PDB entry 6ALG | electron microscopy, 3.70 A resolution | chains R and I of the 9 polymer chains in the assembly

== Chain R ==
Molecule: 20-nt RNA strand
Sequence (20 nucleotides; numbered 1 to 20; the number before each row is that of its first residue):
     1 GCAUUCAAAGCGGAGAGGUA
Not modelled in the structure: 1-10
Ion coordination: Mg2+: A20 (shared with 2 residues of chain J)

== Chain I ==
Molecule: DNA-directed RNA polymerase subunit beta
Source organism: Escherichia coli (strain K12)
Notes: EC 2.7.7.6
Reference sequence: P0A8V2 (RPOB_ECOLI); numbering as in UniProt (aligned over 1-1342)
Sequence (1342 residues; numbered 1 to 1342; the number before each row is that of its first residue):
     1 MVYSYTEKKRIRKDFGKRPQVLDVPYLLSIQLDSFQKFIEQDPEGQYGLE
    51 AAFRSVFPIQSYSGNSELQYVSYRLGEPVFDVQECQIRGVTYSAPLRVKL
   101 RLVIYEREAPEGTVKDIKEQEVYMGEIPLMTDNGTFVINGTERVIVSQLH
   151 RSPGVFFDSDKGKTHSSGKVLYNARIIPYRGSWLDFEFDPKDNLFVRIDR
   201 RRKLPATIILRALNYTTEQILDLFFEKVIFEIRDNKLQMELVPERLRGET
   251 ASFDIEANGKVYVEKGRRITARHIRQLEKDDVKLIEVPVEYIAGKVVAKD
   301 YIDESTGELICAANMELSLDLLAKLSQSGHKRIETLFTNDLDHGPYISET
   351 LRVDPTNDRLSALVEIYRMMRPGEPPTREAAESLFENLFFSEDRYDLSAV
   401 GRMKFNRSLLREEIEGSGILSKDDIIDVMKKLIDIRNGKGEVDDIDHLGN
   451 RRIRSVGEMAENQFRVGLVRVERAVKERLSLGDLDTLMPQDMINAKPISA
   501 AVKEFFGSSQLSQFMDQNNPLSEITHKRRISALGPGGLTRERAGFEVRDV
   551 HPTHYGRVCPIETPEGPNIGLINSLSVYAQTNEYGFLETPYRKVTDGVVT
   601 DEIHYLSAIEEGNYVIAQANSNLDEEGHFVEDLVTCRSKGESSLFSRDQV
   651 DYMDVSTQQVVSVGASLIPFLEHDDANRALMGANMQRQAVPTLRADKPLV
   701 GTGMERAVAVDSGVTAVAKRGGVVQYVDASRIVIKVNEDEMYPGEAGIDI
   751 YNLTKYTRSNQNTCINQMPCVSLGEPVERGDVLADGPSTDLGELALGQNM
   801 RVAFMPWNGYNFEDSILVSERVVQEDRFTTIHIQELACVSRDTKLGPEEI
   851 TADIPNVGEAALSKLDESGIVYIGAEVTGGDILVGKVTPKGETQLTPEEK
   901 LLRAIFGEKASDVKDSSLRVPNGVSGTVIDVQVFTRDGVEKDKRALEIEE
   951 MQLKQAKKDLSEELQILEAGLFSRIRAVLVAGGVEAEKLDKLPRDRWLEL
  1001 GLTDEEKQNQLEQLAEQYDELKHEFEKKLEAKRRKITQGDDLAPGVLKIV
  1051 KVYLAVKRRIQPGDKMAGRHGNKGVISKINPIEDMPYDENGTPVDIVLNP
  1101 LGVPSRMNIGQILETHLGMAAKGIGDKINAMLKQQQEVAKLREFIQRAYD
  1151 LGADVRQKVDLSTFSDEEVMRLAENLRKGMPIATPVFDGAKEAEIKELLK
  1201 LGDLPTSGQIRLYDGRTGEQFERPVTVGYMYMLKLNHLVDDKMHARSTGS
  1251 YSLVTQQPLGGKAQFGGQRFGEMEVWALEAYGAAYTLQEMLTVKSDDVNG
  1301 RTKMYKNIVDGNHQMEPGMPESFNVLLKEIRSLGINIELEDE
Not modelled in the structure: 1, 891-911, 1342
UniProt features mapped onto this chain:
  - modified residue (N6-acetyllysine): Lys1022, Lys1200
  - mutagenesis: Ile561 (I561S: Resistant to antibiotics salinamide A and B), Ile569 (I569S: Resistant to antibiotics salinamide A and B), Ala665 (A665E: Resistant to antibiotics salinamide A and B), Asp675 (D675A/G: Resistant to antibiotics salinamide A and B), Asn677 (N677H/K: Resistant to antibiotics salinamide A and B), Leu680 (L680M: Resistant to antibiotics salinamide A and B), Glu813 (E813K: Disrupts the enzyme's active center)

== Interface between chain R and chain I ==
Contacting residue pairs (21; chain R residue first):
  C11(R) - Leu1259(I)  sugar contact
  C11(R) - Gln1264(I)  hydrogen bond to the base
  G12(R) - Ser1252(I)  hydrogen bond to the phosphate
  G12(R) - Leu1253(I)  hydrogen bond to the phosphate
  A16(R) - Gln510(I)  hydrogen bond to the phosphate
  A16(R) - Gln513(I)  hydrogen bond to the sugar
  A16(R) - Arg540(I)  salt bridge to the phosphate
  G17(R) - Asp516(I)  hydrogen bond to the sugar
  G17(R) - Leu533(I)  phosphate contact
  G17(R) - Arg540(I)  salt bridge to the phosphate
  G17(R) - Asn568(I)  phosphate contact
  G18(R) - Pro564(I)  phosphate contact
  G18(R) - Asn568(I)  phosphate contact
  G18(R) - Arg687(I)  sugar contact
  G18(R) - Gln688(I)  hydrogen bond to the sugar
  G18(R) - His1237(I)  sugar contact
  U19(R) - Lys1065(I)  hydrogen bond to the phosphate
  U19(R) - His1237(I)  sugar contact
  A20(R) - Glu565(I)  phosphate contact
  A20(R) - Lys1065(I)  salt bridge to the phosphate
  A20(R) - Lys1073(I)  salt bridge to the phosphate
Other interface residues (no listed pair), chain R (8 interface residues in all): G15
Other interface residues (no listed pair), chain I (20 interface residues in all): Ser509, Ile572, Asn684

== Summary ==
The interface between chain R and chain I involves 8 residues on one side and 20 on the other, with 8 hydrogen
bonds and 4 salt bridges. Polar pairs include C11(R)-Gln1264(I), A16(R)-Gln513(I) and G17(R)-Asp516(I). From
UniProt: 7 mutagenesis sites on chain I.
Chain R is a 20-nt RNA strand and chain I is DNA-directed RNA polymerase subunit beta (Escherichia coli
(strain K12)); the structure, CryoEM structure of HK022 Nun - E.coli RNA polymerase elongation complex, was
determined by electron microscopy together with 6ALF and 6ALH from the same study.
